Entry 4R0S (X-ray diffraction, 2.03 A resolution); this record covers chain A.

== Chain A ==
Protein: Protein tyrosine phosphatase TpbA
Source organism: Pseudomonas aeruginosa PAO1
UniProt: Q9HXC7 (Q9HXC7_PSEAE); numbering as in UniProt (aligned over 1-218)
Chain sequence (218 residues; each row starts with the number of its first residue):
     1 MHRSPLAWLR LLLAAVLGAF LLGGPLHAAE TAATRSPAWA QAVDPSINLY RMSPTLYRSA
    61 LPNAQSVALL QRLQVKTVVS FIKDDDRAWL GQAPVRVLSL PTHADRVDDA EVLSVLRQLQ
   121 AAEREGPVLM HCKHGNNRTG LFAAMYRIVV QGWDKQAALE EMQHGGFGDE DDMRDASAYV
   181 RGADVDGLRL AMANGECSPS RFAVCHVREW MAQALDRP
Disordered / not traced: 1-33, 196-218
Swiss-Prot annotation at these positions:
  - active site: D105 (Proton donor/acceptor), C132 (Phosphocysteine intermediate)
What the authors report for this chain:
  - binding site for phosphate ion: R138
  - catalytic residues: C132 (citing earlier work)
  - mutagenesis - C132S: abolished catalytic activity (citing earlier work)
  - mutagenesis - D105A: decreased catalytic activity (citing earlier work)
  - conformationally variable residues (loop rearrangement): N48, S80, F81, G135, D171
  - contacts within the chain: N48-H134 (hydrogen bond), N48-G135, F81-R138 (backbone contact), F81-F142 (pi stacking), I82-R138 (backbone contact), T102-R138, R117-A191 (hydrogen bond), R117-G195, N48-F167 (hydrogen bond)
  - binding site for glycerol: R138

== In short ==
From UniProt: active-site residues D105 and C132. From the paper: the catalytic residue C132; C132S abolishes
catalytic activity.
Chain A is Protein tyrosine phosphatase TpbA (Pseudomonas aeruginosa PAO1); the structure, Crystal structure
of P. aeruginosa TpbA, was determined by X-ray diffraction (same publication as 4R0T).
